PDB entry 6D84 | electron microscopy, 6.72 A resolution (low resolution: residue-level contacts below are approximate; hydrogen-bond / salt-bridge calls are withheld) | chains C and K of the 16 polymer chains in the assembly

Chain C:
Protein: ADP-ribosylation factor 1
Organism: Homo sapiens
UniProtKB: P84077 (ARF1_HUMAN); residues 17-181 here = UniProt positions 17-181
Chain sequence (193 residues; numbered -11 to 181; the number before each row is that of its first residue; numbers below 1 keep their minus sign (Met-11 is residue -11)):
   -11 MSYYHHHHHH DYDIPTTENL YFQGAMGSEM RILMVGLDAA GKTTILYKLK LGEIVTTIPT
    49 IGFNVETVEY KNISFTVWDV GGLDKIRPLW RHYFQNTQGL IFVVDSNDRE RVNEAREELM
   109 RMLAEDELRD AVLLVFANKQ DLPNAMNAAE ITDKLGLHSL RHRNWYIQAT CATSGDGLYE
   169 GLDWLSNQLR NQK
Unresolved in the structure: -11 to 16
Differences from the reference sequence: expression tag (-11 to 16); conflict Leu71 (Gln in P84077)
Ion coordination: Mg2+: Thr31, Thr48 (together with GTP)
Ligand contacts: GTP (guanosine-5'-triphosphate): Leu25, Asp26, Ala27, Ala28, Gly29, Lys30, Thr31, Thr32, Thr45, Ile46, Pro47, Thr48, Asp67, Gly69, Gly70, Leu71, Asn126, Lys127, Asp129, Cys159, Ala160, Thr161
Swiss-Prot annotation at these positions:
  - binding site (GTP): Gly24 to Thr32, Asn126 to Asp129, Ala160

Chain K:
Protein: AP-1 complex subunit gamma-1
Organism: Mus musculus
UniProtKB: P22892 (AP1G1_MOUSE); residue numbers follow UniProt; this construct covers 1-595
Chain sequence (601 residues; row label = number of the first residue in the row):
     1 MPAPIRLREL IRTIRTARTQ AEEREMIQKE CAAIRSSFRE EDNTYRCRNV AKLLYMHMLG
    61 YPAHFGQLEC LKLIASQKFT DKRIGYLGAM LLLDERQDVH LLMTNCIKND LNHSTQFVQG
   121 LALCTLGCMG SSEMCRDLAG EVEKLLKTSN SYLRKKAALC AVHVIRKVPE LMEMFLPATK
   181 NLLNEKNHGV LHTSVVLLTE MCERSPDMLA HFRKLVPQLV RILKNLIMSG YSPEHDVSGI
   241 SDPFLQVRIL RLLRILGRND DDSSEAMNDI LAQVATNTET SKNVGNAILY ETVLTIMDIK
   301 SESGLRVLAI NILGRFLLNN DKNIRYVALT SLLKTVQTDH NAVQRHRSTI VDCLKDLDVS
   361 IKRRAMELSF ALVNGNNIRG MMKELLYFLD SCEPEFKADC ASGIFLAAEK YAPSKRWHID
   421 TIMRVLTTAG SYVRDDAVPN LIQLITNSVE MHAYTVQRLY KAILGDYSQQ PLVQVAAWCI
   481 GEYGDLLVSG QCEEEEPIQV TEDEVLDILE SVLISNMSTS VTRGYALTAI MKLSTRFTCT
   541 VNRIKKVVSI YGSSIDVELQ QRAVEYNALF KKYDHMRSAL LERMPVMEKV TTNGPENLYF
   601 Q
Unresolved in the structure: 1-3, 589-601
Differences from the reference sequence: expression tag (596-601)

Interface between chain C and chain K:
Contacting residue pairs (9):
  Lys59(C) - Gly230(K)
  Asn60(C) - Asp236(K)
  Asn60(C) - Ser238(K)
  Asn60(C) - Gly239(K)
  Arg178(C) - Glu279(K)
  Gln180(C) - Ser281(K)
  Lys181(C) - Thr278(K)
  Lys181(C) - Glu279(K)
  Lys181(C) - Thr280(K)
Also at the interface, not in a pair above, chain C (6 interface residues in all): Glu57
Also at the interface, not in a pair above, chain K (10 interface residues in all): Tyr231, Val237

Summary:
The interface between chain C and chain K involves 6 residues on one side and 10 on the other. Bound to chain
C: GTP. Thr31(C) and Thr48(C) coordinate Mg2+. Curated annotation (UniProt) lists 14 GTP-binding residues on
chain C.
Chain C is ADP-ribosylation factor 1 (Homo sapiens) and chain K is AP-1 complex subunit gamma-1 (Mus
musculus); the structure, Structure of the cargo bound AP-1:Arf1:tetherin-Nef (L164A, L165A) dileucine mutant
dimer, was determined by electron microscopy, deposited together with 6CM9, 6D83, 6DFF and 6CRI.
